PDB entry 4ADV | electron microscopy, 13.50 A resolution (very low resolution: no residue pairs are listed; an interface is given only as per-side residue counts) | chains A and D of the 22 polymer chains in the assembly

Chain A:
Molecule: 16S ribosomal RNA
Organism: Escherichia coli
Sequence (1542 nucleotides; row label = number of the first residue in the row):
     1 AAAUUGAAGAGUUUGAUCAUGGCUCAGAUUGAACGCUGGCGGCAGGCCUA
    51 ACACAUGCAAGUCGAACGGUAACAGGAAGAAGCUUGCUUCUUUGCUGACG
   101 AGUGGCGGACGGGUGAGUAAUGUCUGGGAAACUGCCUGAUGGAGGGGGAU
   151 AACUACUGGAAACGGUAGCUAAUACCGCAUAACGUCGCAAGACCAAAGAG
   201 GGGGACCUUCGGGCCUCUUGCCAUCGGAUGUGCCCAGAUGGGAUUAGCUA
   251 GUAGGUGGGGUAACGGCUCACCUAGGCGACGAUCCCUAGCUGGUCUGAGA
   301 GGAUGACCAGCCACACUGGAACUGAGACACGGUCCAGACUCCUACGGGAG
   351 GCAGCAGUGGGGAAUAUUGCACAAUGGGCGCAAGCCUGAUGCAGCCAUGC
   401 CGCGUGUAUGAAGAAGGCCUUCGGGUUGUAAAGUACUUUCAGCGGGGAGG
   451 AAGGGAGUAAAGUUAAUACCUUUGCUCAUUGACGUUACCCGCAGAAGAAG
   501 CACCGGCUAACUCCGUGCCAGCAGCCGCGGUAAUACGGAGGGUGCAAGCG
   551 UUAAUCGGAAUUACUGGGCGUAAAGCGCACGCAGGCGGUUUGUUAAGUCA
   601 GAUGUGAAAUCCCCGGGCUCAACCUGGGAACUGCAUCUGAUACUGGCAAG
   651 CUUGAGUCUCGUAGAGGGGGGUAGAAUUCCAGGUGUAGCGGUGAAAUGCG
   701 UAGAGAUCUGGAGGAAUACCGGUGGCGAAGGCGGCCCCCUGGACGAAGAC
   751 UGACGCUCAGGUGCGAAAGCGUGGGGAGCAAACAGGAUUAGAUACCCUGG
   801 UAGUCCACGCCGUAAACGAUGUCGACUUGGAGGUUGUGCCCUUGAGGCGU
   851 GGCUUCCGGAGCUAACGCGUUAAGUCGACCGCCUGGGGAGUACGGCCGCA
   901 AGGUUAAAACUCAAAUGAAUUGACGGGGGCCCGCACAAGCGGUGGAGCAU
   951 GUGGUUUAAUUCGAUGCAACGCGAAGAACCUUACCUGGUCUUGACAUCCA
  1001 CGGAAGUUUUCAGAGAUGAGAAUGUGCCUUCGGGAACCGUGAGACAGGUG
  1051 CUGCAUGGCUGUCGUCAGCUCGUGUUGUGAAAUGUUGGGUUAAGUCCCGC
  1101 AACGAGCGCAACCCUUAUCCUUUGUUGCCAGCGGUCCGGCCGGGAACUCA
  1151 AAGGAGACUGCCAGUGAUAAACUGGAGGAAGGUGGGGAUGACGUCAAGUC
  1201 AUCAUGGCCCUUACGACCAGGGCUACACACGUGCUACAAUGGCGCAUACA
  1251 AAGAGAAGCGACCUCGCGAGAGCAAGCGGACCUCAUAAAGUGCGUCGUAG
  1301 UCCGGAUUGGAGUCUGCAACUCGACUCCAUGAAGUCGGAAUCGCUAGUAA
  1351 UCGUGGAUCAGAAUGCCACGGUGAAUACGUUCCCGGGCCUUGUACACACC
  1401 GCCCGUCACACCAUGGGAGUGGGUUGCAAAAGAAGUAGGUAGCUUAACCU
  1451 UCGGGAGGGCGCUUACCACUUUGUGAUUCAUGACUGGGGUGAAGUCGUAA
  1501 CAAGGUAACCGUAGGGGAACCUGCGGUUGGAUCACCUCCUUA
Unresolved in the structure: 1-4, 1386-1505, 1535-1542

Chain D:
Protein: 30S ribosomal protein S4
Organism: Escherichia coli
Reference sequence: P0A7V8 (RS4_ECOLI); numbering as in UniProt (aligned over 1-205)
Chain sequence (205 residues; each row starts with the number of its first residue):
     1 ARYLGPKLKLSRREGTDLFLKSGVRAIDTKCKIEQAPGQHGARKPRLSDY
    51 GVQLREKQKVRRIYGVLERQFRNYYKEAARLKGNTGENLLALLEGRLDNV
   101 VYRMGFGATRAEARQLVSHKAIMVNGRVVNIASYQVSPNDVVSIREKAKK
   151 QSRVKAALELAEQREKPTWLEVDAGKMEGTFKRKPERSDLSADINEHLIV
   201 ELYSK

Chain A / chain D interface:
At this resolution (14 A) residue pairs are not listed: 45 residues of chain A and 66 of chain D lie at the interface.

In short:
45 residues of chain A face 66 of chain D across their interface.
Here chain A is 16S ribosomal RNA and chain D is 30S ribosomal protein S4, both from Escherichia coli. Entry
4ADV (Structure of the E. coli methyltransferase KsgA bound to the E. coli 30S ribosomal subunit) was
determined by electron microscopy.
